7V6A - chains A and S of the 5 polymer chains in the assembly; structure by electron microscopy, 3.60 A resolution.

# Chain A
Protein: Guanine nucleotide-binding protein G(i) subunit alpha-1
From: Homo sapiens
Reference sequence: P63096 (GNAI1_HUMAN); numbering as in UniProt (aligned over 1-354)
Sequence (356 residues; numbered -1 to 354; the number before each row is that of its first residue; numbers below 1 keep their minus sign (Gly-1 is residue -1)):
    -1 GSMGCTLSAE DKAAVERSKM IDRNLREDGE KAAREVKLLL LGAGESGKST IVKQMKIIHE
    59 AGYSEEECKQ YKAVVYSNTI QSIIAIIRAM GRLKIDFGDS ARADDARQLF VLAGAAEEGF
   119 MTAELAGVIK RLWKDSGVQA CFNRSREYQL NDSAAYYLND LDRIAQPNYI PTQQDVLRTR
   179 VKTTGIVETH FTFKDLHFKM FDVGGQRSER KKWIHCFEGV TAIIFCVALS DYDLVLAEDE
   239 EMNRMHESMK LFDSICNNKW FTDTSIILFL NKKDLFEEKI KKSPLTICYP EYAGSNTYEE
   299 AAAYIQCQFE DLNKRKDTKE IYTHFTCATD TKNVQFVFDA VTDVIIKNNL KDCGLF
Unresolved in the structure: -1 to 2, 55-181, 233-239
Differences from the reference sequence: expression tag (-1 to 0)
UniProt features mapped onto this chain:
  - region: Lys35 to Thr48 (G1 motif), Asp173 to Thr181 (G2 motif), Phe196 to Arg205 (G3 motif), Ile265 to Asp272 (G4 motif), Thr324 to Thr329 (G5 motif)
  - binding site (GTP): Glu43 to Thr48, Ser151, Leu175 to Thr181, Asp200 to Gln204, Asn269 to Asp272, Ala326
  - binding site (Mg(2+)): Ser47, Thr181
  - modified residue: Arg178 (ADP-ribosylarginine), Gln204 (Deamidated glutamine), Cys351 (ADP-ribosylcysteine)
  - lipidation: Gly2 (N-myristoyl glycine), Cys3 (S-palmitoyl cysteine)
  - natural variant: Gly40 (G40C: In NEDHISB; G40R: In NEDHISB), Gly45 (G45D: In NEDHISB), Thr48 (T48I: In NEDHISB; T48K: In NEDHISB), Gln52 (Q52P: In NEDHISB), Ser75 (deletion: In NEDHISB; uncertain significance), Gln172 (deletion: In NEDHISB), Asp173 (D173V: In NEDHISB), Glu186 to Phe189 (deletion: In NEDHISB; uncertain significance), Cys224 (C224Y: In NEDHISB), Lys270 (K270N: In NEDHISB; K270R: In NEDHISB), Asp272 (D272G: In NEDHISB), Ala326 (A326P: In NEDHISB), 1 further natural variant entry in UniProt
  - mutagenesis: Gly42 (G42R: Abolishes switch to an activated conformation and dissociation from beta and gamma subunits upon GTP binding. Abolishes interaction with RGS family members), Glu116 (E116L: Enhances interaction (inactive GDP-bound) with RGS14), Gln147 (Q147L: Enhances interaction (inactive GDP-bound) with RGS14), Glu245 (E245L: Enhances interaction (inactive GDP-bound) with RGS14)

# Chain S
Protein: scFv16
From: Homo sapiens
Notes: antibody fragment or engineered binder
Sequence (259 residues; row label = number of the first residue in the row; note: 2 numbers in that range are skipped by the numbering (no residue carries them; nothing is unmodelled there); a row labelled like 121A-121N holds insertion residues (121A, then the next letters in order)):
     1 DVQLVESGGG LVQPGGSRKL SCSASGFAFS SFGMHWVRQA PEKGLEWVAY ISSGSGTIYY
    61 ADTVKGRFTI SRDDPKNTLF LQMTSLRSED TAMYYCVRSI YYYGSSPFDF WGQGTTLTVS
   121 S
121A-121N GGGGSGGGGSGGGG
   124 SDIVMTQATS SVPVTPGESV SISCRSSKSL LHSNGNTYLY WFLQRPGQSP QLLIYRMSNL
   184 ASGVPDRFSG SGSGTAFTLT ISRLEAEDVG VYYCMQHLEY PLTFGAGTKL ELKAAAHHHH
   244 HHHH
Unresolved in the structure: 1, 121A-121N, 236-247

# Chain A / chain S interface
Residue-residue contacts (21):
  Thr4(A) - His155(S)
  Ser6(A) - His155(S)  hydrogen bond
  Ser6(A) - Asn157(S)  hydrogen bond
  Ser6(A) - Tyr161(S)  hydrogen bond
  Ala7(A) - His220(S)
  Ala7(A) - Leu221(S)  hydrogen bond (backbone-backbone)
  Ala7(A) - Tyr223(S)  hydrophobic
  Glu8(A) - Tyr101(S)
  Glu8(A) - Pro107(S)
  Glu8(A) - Tyr161(S)
  Glu8(A) - Tyr163(S)  hydrogen bond
  Glu8(A) - Arg179(S)  salt bridge
  Glu8(A) - His220(S)
  Ala11(A) - Tyr50(S)
  Ala11(A) - Tyr101(S)  hydrophobic
  Ala12(A) - Tyr101(S)
  Glu14(A) - Ser53(S)  hydrogen bond
  Arg15(A) - Ser31(S)
  Arg15(A) - Ile100(S)
  Arg15(A) - Tyr101(S)
  Arg15(A) - Tyr102(S)
Other interface residues (no listed pair), chain A (9 interface residues in all): Lys10
Other interface residues (no listed pair), chain S (20 interface residues in all): Ser52, Gly56, Thr57, Tyr59, Glu222

# Summary
Chain A and chain S form an interface of 9 and 20 residues respectively, with 6 hydrogen bonds and 1 salt
bridge. Polar contacts include Glu8(A)-Arg179(S), Ser6(A)-His155(S) and Ser6(A)-Asn157(S).
Chain A is Guanine nucleotide-binding protein G(i) subunit alpha-1 and chain S is scFv16, both from Homo
sapiens; the structure, Cry-EM structure of M4-c110-G protein complex, was determined by electron microscopy
together with 7V68 and 7V69 from the same study.
